8VVO - chains G and I of the 3 polymer chains in the assembly; structure by X-ray diffraction, 3.09 A resolution.

[Chain G]
Protein: S1CE2 VARIANT OF FAB-EPR-1 light chain
From: Homo sapiens
Notes: antibody fragment or engineered binder
Sequence (212 residues; row label = number of the first residue in the row; note: 20 numbers in that range are skipped by the numbering (no residue carries them; nothing is unmodelled there)):
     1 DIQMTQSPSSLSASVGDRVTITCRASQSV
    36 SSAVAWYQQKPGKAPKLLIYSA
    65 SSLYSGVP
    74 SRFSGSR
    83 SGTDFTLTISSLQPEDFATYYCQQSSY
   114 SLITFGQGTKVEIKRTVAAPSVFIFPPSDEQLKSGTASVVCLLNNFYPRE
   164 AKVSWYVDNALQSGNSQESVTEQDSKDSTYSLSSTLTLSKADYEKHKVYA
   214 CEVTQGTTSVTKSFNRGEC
Disordered / not traced: 1
Disulfides: Cys23-Cys104, Cys154-Cys214

[Chain I]
Protein: Erythropoietin receptor
From: Homo sapiens
Notes: engineered mutation(s): residues 22-250
UniProtKB: P19235 (EPOR_HUMAN); residues 1-226 here correspond to UniProt positions 25-250 (UniProt number = residue number + 24)
Sequence (232 residues; each row starts with the number of its first residue):
     1 APPPNLPDPKFESKAALLAARGPEELLCFTERLEDLVCFWEEAASAGVGP
    51 GNYSFSYQLEDEPWKLCRLHQAPTARGAVRFWCSLPTADTSSFVPLELRV
   101 TAASGAPRYHRVIHINEVVLLDAPVGLVARLADESGHVVLRWLPPPETPM
   151 TSHIRYEVDVSAGNGAGSVQRVEILEGRTECVLSNLRGRTRYTFAVRARM
   201 AEPSFGGFWSAWSEPVSLLTPSDLDPHHHHHH
Disordered / not traced: 1-9, 47-49, 76, 132-134, 163-167, 224-232
Sequence notes: expression tag (227-232)
Swiss-Prot annotation at these positions:
  - motif: Trp209 to Ser213 (WSXWS motif)
  - site: Phe93 (Required for ligand binding)
  - glycosylation: Asn52 (N-linked (GlcNAc...) asparagine)
Disulfides: Cys28-Cys38, Cys67-Cys83

[How chain G and chain I interact]
Pairs across the interface (10):
  Tyr55(G) - Pro95(I)  hydrophobic
  Ser56(G) - His114(I)  hydrogen bond
  Ser66(G) - His114(I)
  Ser108(G) - His110(I)
  Tyr109(G) - Glu24(I)
  Tyr109(G) - Arg99(I)  hydrogen bond (backbone-side chain)
  Tyr109(G) - Pro107(I)
  Tyr109(G) - Tyr109(I)  hydrophobic
  Tyr109(G) - His110(I)
  Ser114(G) - Pro107(I)
Also at the interface, not in a pair above, chain G (9 interface residues in all): Ser37, Ala38, Ser107
Also at the interface, not in a pair above, chain I (9 interface residues in all): Arg108, Val112

[Overview]
Chain G and chain I each contribute 9 residues to their interface; the contacts include 2 hydrogen bonds.
Among the polar pairs are Ser56(G)-His114(I) and Tyr109(G)-Arg99(I).
Here chain G is S1CE2 VARIANT OF FAB-EPR-1 light chain and chain I is Erythropoietin receptor, both from Homo
sapiens. Entry 8VVO (Structure of FabS1CE2-EPR1-1 in complex with the erythropoietin receptor) was determined
by X-ray diffraction, deposited together with 8VTP, 8VTR, 8VU1, 8VU4, 8VUA, 8VUC, 8VUI and 8VVM.
